Entry 3QKP (X-ray diffraction, 2.05 A resolution); this record covers chain A.

# Chain A
Protein: Tyrosine-protein phosphatase non-receptor type 1
From: Homo sapiens
Notes: EC 3.1.3.48; fragment: Catalytic domain, residues 1-321
UniProtKB: P18031 (PTN1_HUMAN); numbering as in UniProt (aligned over 1-321)
Sequence (321 residues; each row starts with the number of its first residue):
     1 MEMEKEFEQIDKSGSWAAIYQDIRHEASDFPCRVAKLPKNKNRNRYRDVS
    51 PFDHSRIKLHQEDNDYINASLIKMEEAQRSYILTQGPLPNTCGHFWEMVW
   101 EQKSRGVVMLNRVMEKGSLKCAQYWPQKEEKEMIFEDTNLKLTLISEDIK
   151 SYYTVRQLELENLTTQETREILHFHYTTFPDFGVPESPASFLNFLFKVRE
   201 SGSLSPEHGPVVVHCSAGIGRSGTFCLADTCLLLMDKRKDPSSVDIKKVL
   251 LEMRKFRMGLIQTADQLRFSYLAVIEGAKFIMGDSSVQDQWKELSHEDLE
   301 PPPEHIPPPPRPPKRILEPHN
Unresolved in the structure: 292-321
Differences from the reference sequence: engineered mutation Phe179 (Trp in P18031)
Swiss-Prot annotation at these positions:
  - active site: Cys215 (Phosphocysteine intermediate)
  - binding site (substrate): Asp181, Cys215 to Arg221, Gln262
  - modified residue: Met1 (N-acetylmethionine), Tyr20 (Phosphotyrosine), Ser50 (Phosphoserine), Tyr66 (Phosphotyrosine), Cys215 (Cysteine persulfide), Ser242 (Phosphoserine), Ser243 (Phosphoserine)
  - cross-link: Cys215 to Ser216 (N,N-(cysteine-1,S-diyl)serine (Cys-Ser))
  - mutagenesis: Ser50 (S50A/D: No phosphorylation), Asp181 (D181A: Substrate-trapping mutant), Cys215 (C215S: Catalytically inactive mutant; abolishes sulfhydration)

# Summary
From UniProt: active-site residue Cys215, 9 substrate-binding residues and 3 mutagenesis sites.
Chain A is Tyrosine-protein phosphatase non-receptor type 1 (Homo sapiens); the structure, Protein Tyrosine
Phosphatase 1B - Apo W179F mutant with open WPD-loop, was determined by X-ray diffraction, deposited together
with 3QKQ.
